1NPV - chains A and B; structure by X-ray diffraction, 2.00 A resolution.

# Chain A
Name: POL polyprotein
From: Human immunodeficiency virus 1
Notes: EC 3.4.23.16; fragment: HIV protease
UniProt: P03368 (POL_HV1PV); residues 1-99 here correspond to UniProt positions 69-167 (UniProt number = residue number + 68)
Chain sequence (99 residues; each row starts with the number of its first residue):
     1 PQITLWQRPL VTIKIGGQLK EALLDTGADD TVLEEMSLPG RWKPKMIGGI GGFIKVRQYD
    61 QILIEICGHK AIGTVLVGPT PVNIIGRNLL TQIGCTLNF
Ligand contacts: ldc271 inhibitor (L27; {1-benzyl-3-[2-benzyl-3-oxo-4-(1-oxo-1,2,3,4-tetrahydro- isoquinolin-4-yl)-2,3-dihydro-1H-pyrrol-2-yl]-2- hydroxy-propyl}-carbamic acid tetrahydro-furan-3-yl ester): R8, L23, D25, G27, A28, D29, D30, V32, I47, G48, G49, I50, P81, V82, I84

# Chain B
Name: POL polyprotein
From: Human immunodeficiency virus 1
Notes: EC 3.4.23.16; fragment: HIV protease
UniProt: P03368 (POL_HV1PV); residues 201-299 here correspond to UniProt positions 69-167 (UniProt number = residue number - 132)
Chain sequence (99 residues; numbered 201 to 299; the number before each row is that of its first residue):
   201 PQITLWQRPL VTIKIGGQLK EALLDTGADD TVLEEMSLPG RWKPKMIGGI GGFIKVRQYD
   261 QILIEICGHK AIGTVLVGPT PVNIIGRNLL TQIGCTLNF
Ligand contacts: ldc271 inhibitor (L27; {1-benzyl-3-[2-benzyl-3-oxo-4-(1-oxo-1,2,3,4-tetrahydro- isoquinolin-4-yl)-2,3-dihydro-1H-pyrrol-2-yl]-2- hydroxy-propyl}-carbamic acid tetrahydro-furan-3-yl ester): R208, L223, D225, G227, A228, D229, D230, V232, I247, G248, G249, I250, P281, V282, I284

# Interface between chain A and chain B
Pairs across the interface (95; chain A residue first):
  P1(A) with L297(B); N298(B); F299(B), hydrogen bond (backbone-backbone)
  Q2(A) with T296(B), hydrogen bond; L297(B); N298(B)
  I3(A) with T296(B); L297(B), hydrogen bond (backbone-backbone); F299(B), hydrophobic
  L5(A) with T226(B); R287(B), hydrogen bond (backbone-side chain); L290(B), hydrophobic; T291(B); C295(B)
  W6(A) with R287(B), hydrogen bond (backbone-side chain); T291(B)
  Q7(A) with R287(B)
  R8(A) with D229(B), salt bridge; R287(B)
  P9(A) with T226(B)
  L23(A) with G227(B)
  L24(A) with T226(B), hydrogen bond (backbone-side chain); L297(B), hydrophobic
  D25(A) with D225(B); T226(B); G227(B), hydrogen bond (side chain-backbone)
  T26(A) with L205(B); P209(B); L224(B), hydrogen bond (side chain-backbone); D225(B); T226(B), hydrogen bond (backbone-side chain); L297(B)
  G27(A) with L223(B); L224(B); D225(B)
  D29(A) with R208(B), salt bridge
  G49(A) with I250(B)
  I50(A) with I247(B), hydrophobic; G249(B); I250(B), hydrogen bond (backbone-backbone); G251(B), hydrogen bond (backbone-backbone); G252(B); I254(B), hydrophobic; P279(B); T280(B)
  G51(A) with G251(B); G252(B); I254(B)
  G52(A) with G251(B)
  I54(A) with I250(B); G251(B)
  C67(A) with F299(B), hydrophobic
  T80(A) with I250(B)
  P81(A) with G249(B); I250(B)
  R87(A) with L205(B), hydrogen bond (side chain-backbone); W206(B), hydrogen bond (side chain-backbone); Q207(B), hydrogen bond (side chain-backbone); R208(B); P209(B)
  L90(A) with L205(B), hydrophobic
  T91(A) with L205(B); W206(B)
  Q92(A) with W206(B)
  I93(A) with F299(B)
  G94(A) with N298(B); F299(B)
  C95(A) with L205(B); N298(B); F299(B), hydrophobic
  T96(A) with Q202(B), hydrogen bond; I203(B); T296(B); L297(B); N298(B), hydrogen bond (backbone-backbone)
  L97(A) with P201(B); Q202(B); I203(B), hydrogen bond (backbone-backbone); L224(B), hydrophobic; C295(B), hydrophobic; T296(B); L297(B), hydrophobic
  N98(A) with P201(B); Q202(B); G294(B); C295(B); T296(B), hydrogen bond (backbone-backbone); N298(B)
  F99(A) with P201(B), hydrogen bond (backbone-backbone); I203(B), hydrophobic; C267(B), hydrophobic; H269(B); I293(B); G294(B); C295(B), hydrophobic
Also at the interface, not in a pair above, chain A (38 interface residues in all): T4, I47, G48, H69, I84
Also at the interface, not in a pair above, chain B (36 interface residues in all): T204, P281

# Summary
The interface between chain A and chain B involves 38 residues on one side and 36 on the other; the contacts
include 19 hydrogen bonds and 2 salt bridges. Among the polar pairs are R8(A)-D229(B), D29(A)-R208(B) and
Q2(A)-T296(B).
Chain A and chain B are both POL polyprotein (Human immunodeficiency virus 1); the structure, Crystal
structure of HIV-1 protease complexed with LDC271, was determined by X-ray diffraction together with 1NPW from
the same study.
